Entry 8TMY (X-ray diffraction, 3.07 A resolution); this record covers chains M and A of the 3 polymer chains in the assembly.

Chain M:
Protein: Stem helix peptide of Spike protein S2'
Reference sequence: P0DTC2 (SPIKE_SARS2); residue numbers follow UniProt; this construct covers 1140-1164
Amino-acid sequence (25 residues; each row starts with the number of its first residue):
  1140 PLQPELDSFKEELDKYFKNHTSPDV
Unresolved in the structure: 1140-1146, 1159-1164
Curated features (UniProtKB/Swiss-Prot):
  - region: Asp1163, Val1164 (Heptad repeat 2)
  - glycosylation: Asn1158 (N-linked (GlcNAc...) (complex) asparagine)

Chain A:
Protein: Neutralizing antibody CHM-16 Heavy Chain
Source organism: Macaca mulatta
Notes: antibody fragment or engineered binder
Amino-acid sequence (221 residues; row label = number of the first residue in the row; a row labelled like 82A-82C holds insertion residues (82A, then the next letters in order)):
     1 EEQLVESGGGLVQPGGSLRLSCTASGFTLSTYFMFWVRQPPGKGLEWVSG
    51 IN
   52A L
    53 GGDKTWSTDSVKGRFTTSKENAKNTLYLQM
82A-82C DSL
    83 RPEDTAVYYCARLRSQRG
  100A F
   101 DHWGQGALVTVSSASTKGPSVFPLAPSSKSTSGGTAALGCLVKDYFPEPV
   151 TVSWNSGALTSGVHTFPAVLQSSGLYSLSSVVTVPSSSLGTQTYICNVNH
   201 KPSNTKVDKRVEPKSC
Unresolved in the structure: 216
Disulfides: Cys22-Cys92, Cys140-Cys196

Chain M / chain A interface:
Residue-residue contacts (14; chain M residue first):
  Phe1148(M) - Gly50(A)
  Phe1148(M) - Lys56(A)
  Phe1148(M) - Trp58(A)  hydrophobic
  Leu1152(M) - Phe33(A)  hydrophobic
  Leu1152(M) - Leu95(A)  hydrophobic
  Tyr1155(M) - Thr31(A)  hydrogen bond (side chain-backbone)
  Tyr1155(M) - Tyr32(A)
  Tyr1155(M) - Phe33(A)
  Tyr1155(M) - Leu95(A)  hydrogen bond (side chain-backbone)
  Tyr1155(M) - Arg96(A)
  Tyr1155(M) - Ser97(A)
  Phe1156(M) - Leu95(A)  hydrophobic
  Phe1156(M) - Arg96(A)
  Phe1156(M) - Ser97(A)
Other interface residues (no listed pair), chain M (7 interface residues in all): Ser1147, Glu1151, Asn1158
Other interface residues (no listed pair), chain A (16 interface residues in all): Phe35, Ile51, Asn52, Thr57, Gln98, Arg99, Gly100

Overview:
Chain M and chain A form an interface of 7 and 16 residues respectively, with 2 hydrogen bonds. Polar contacts
include Tyr1155(M)-Thr31(A) and Tyr1155(M)-Leu95(A).
Chain M is Stem helix peptide of Spike protein S2' and chain A is Neutralizing antibody CHM-16 Heavy Chain
(Macaca mulatta); the structure, Crystal structure of SARS-CoV-2 spike stem helix peptide in complex with
neutralizing antibody CHM-16, was determined by X-ray diffraction.
